8XX5 - chains C and A of the 9 polymer chains in the assembly; structure by electron microscopy, 2.40 A resolution.

== Chain C ==
Molecule: DNA-directed RNA polymerase RPB3-11 homolog
Organism: African swine fever virus
UniProtKB: A0A2X0RUE7 (A0A2X0RUE7_ASF); numbering as in UniProt (aligned over 1-359)
Chain sequence (359 residues; numbered 1 to 359; the number before each row is that of its first residue):
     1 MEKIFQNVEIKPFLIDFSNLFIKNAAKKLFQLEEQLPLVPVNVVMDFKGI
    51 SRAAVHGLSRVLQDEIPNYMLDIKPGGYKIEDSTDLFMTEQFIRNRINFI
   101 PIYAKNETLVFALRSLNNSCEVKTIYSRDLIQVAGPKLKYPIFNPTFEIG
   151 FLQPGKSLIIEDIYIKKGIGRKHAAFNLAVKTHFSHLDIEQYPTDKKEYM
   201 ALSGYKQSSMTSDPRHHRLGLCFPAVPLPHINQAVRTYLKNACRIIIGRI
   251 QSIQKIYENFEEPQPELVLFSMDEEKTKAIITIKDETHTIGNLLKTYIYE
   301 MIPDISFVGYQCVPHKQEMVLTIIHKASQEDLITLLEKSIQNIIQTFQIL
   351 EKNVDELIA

== Chain A ==
Molecule: DNA-directed RNA polymerase subunit
Organism: African swine fever virus
Notes: EC 2.7.7.6
UniProtKB: A0A3S7XUW7 (A0A3S7XUW7_ASF); numbering as in UniProt (aligned over 1-1440)
Chain sequence (1440 residues; each row starts with the number of its first residue):
     1 MEAGYAEIAAVQFNIAGDNDHKRQGVMEVTISNLFEGTLPAEGGIYDARM
    51 GTTDHHYKCITCSHQRKQCMGHPGILQMHAPVLQPLFIAEIRRWLRVICL
   101 NCGAPIVDLKRYEHLIRPKRLIEAASSQTEGKQCYVCKAVHPKIVKDSED
   151 YFTFWADQQGKIDKLYPQIIREIFSRVTYDTVVKLGRSKNSHPEKLVLKA
   201 IQIPPISIRPGIRLGIGSGPQSFHDINNVIQYLVRKNLLIPKDLQIVRGQ
   251 KIPLNIDRNLQTIQQLYYNFLLDSVSTTATQGGTGKRGIVMGARPAPSIM
   301 RRLPRKEGRIRKSLLGSQVWSISRSTICGNSDLHLDEVGYPISFARTLQV
   351 AETVQHYNINRLMPYFLNGKRQYPGCSRVYKQITQSVHDIEGLKQDFRLE
   401 VGDILYRDVVTGDVAFFNRQPSLERSSIGVHRIVVLENPKISTFQMNVSA
   451 CAWYNADFDGDQMNLWVPWSVMSRVEAELLCSVRNWFISTKSSGPVNGQV
   501 QDSTVGSFLLTRTNTPMGKNVMNKLHAMGLFQTTQTDPPCFANYSPTDLL
   551 DGKSVVSMLLRQTPINYQRAPTWYSEVYAPYMHYNKQDISTQIRNGELIE
   601 GVLDKKAVGAGSSGGIYHLISRRYGPQQALKMIFATQQLALNYVRNAGFT
   651 VSTADMLLTPEAHQEVQEIINELLLESEEINNRLLHGDIMPPIGLTTHDF
   701 YEKLQLNALKFPDRILKPIMNSINPETNGLFQMVATGAKGSNPNMIHIMA
   751 GIGQIEINTQRIQPQFSFGRTLVYYPRFALEAQAYGFICNSYIAGLTSPE
   801 FIFGEMNGRFDLINKALSTSSTGYANRKAIFGLQSCIVDYYRRVSIDTRL
   851 VQQLYGEDGLDARQLETVRFETIMLSDQELEDKFKYTGIQSPLFEEEFSR
   901 LKKDRDKYRQIFLNVENFNFSQLLTDVRQVPVNVASIVKNILLSSTSGVL
   951 PFDEKSILQKYAMVKTFCKNLPYVFINNIQERLQTPIPVYLKRAASLMRM
  1001 LIRIELATVKTLNITCEQMSAILDLIRLQYTQSLINYGEAVGILAAQSVS
  1051 EPLTQYMLDSHHRSVAGGTNKSGIVRPQEIFSAKPVEAEQSSEMLLRLKN
  1101 PEVETNKTYAQEIANSIELITFERLILQWHLLYETYSSTKKNVMYPDFAS
  1151 DVEWMTDFLENHPLLQPPEDIANWCIRLELNKTTMILKSISLESIINSLR
  1201 AKHPNTYIMHSVENTASGIPIIIRIYLRESAFRRSTNTRMATDEKIAVNV
  1251 VDKLLNSTIRGIPGIKNANVVKLMRHRVDAQGKLVRLDNIYAIKTNGTNI
  1301 FGAMLDDNIDPYTIVSSSIGDTMELYGIEAARQKIISEIRTVMGDKGPNH
  1351 RHLLMYADLMTRTGQVTSLEKAGLNAREPSNVLLRMALSSPVQVLTDAAV
  1401 DSAVNPIYGIAAPTLMGSVPRIGTMYSDIIMDEKYITENY
Unresolved in the structure: 212-224, 285-295, 1138-1142, 1234-1240
Metal / ion sites: Zn2+ site 1: Cys-59, Cys-62, Cys-69, His-72; Zn2+ site 2: Cys-99, Cys-102, Cys-134, Cys-137; Mg2+: Asp-457, Asp-459, Asp-461

== How chain C and chain A interact ==
Residue-residue contacts - 55 pairs, chain C then chain A:
  Tyr-192(C) with Met-517(A), hydrophobic
  Ala-201(C) with Thr-727(A)
  Leu-202(C) with Pro-516(A), hydrophobic
  Tyr-205(C) with Met-517(A)
  Lys-206(C) with Met-517(A)
  Gln-207(C) with Met-517(A)
  Ser-208(C) with Met-517(A)
  Ser-209(C) with His-526(A), hydrogen bond (backbone-side chain); Asn-646(A)
  Met-210(C) with Asn-520(A); Val-521(A); Met-522(A); Asn-523(A), hydrogen bond (backbone-backbone); His-526(A), hydrogen bond (backbone-side chain); Tyr-643(A), hydrophobic; Asn-646(A)
  Thr-211(C) with Val-521(A); Met-522(A); Asn-523(A); Leu-549(A)
  Lys-276(C) with Cys-540(A), hydrogen bond
  Lys-295(C) with Gln-532(A)
  Tyr-299(C) with Lys-524(A); Leu-525(A); Met-528(A), hydrophobic; Pro-546(A), hydrogen bond (side chain-backbone)
  Pro-303(C) with Lys-524(A), hydrogen bond (backbone-side chain); Pro-546(A), hydrophobic
  Asp-304(C) with Lys-524(A); Ala-542(A)
  Ile-305(C) with Lys-524(A), hydrogen bond (backbone-side chain); Phe-541(A); Ala-542(A)
  Ser-306(C) with Pro-539(A); Cys-540(A), hydrogen bond; Phe-541(A), hydrogen bond (backbone-backbone); Ala-542(A)
  Phe-307(C) with Met-528(A); Pro-538(A), hydrophobic
  Val-308(C) with Met-528(A)
  Gly-309(C) with Gln-532(A)
  Tyr-310(C) with Gln-532(A), hydrogen bond (backbone-side chain)
  Gln-311(C) with Gln-532(A), hydrogen bond (side chain-backbone); Thr-533(A); Gln-535(A), hydrogen bond
  Val-313(C) with Asp-332(A)
  Pro-314(C) with Asp-332(A)
  His-315(C) with Asn-330(A), hydrogen bond; Asp-332(A); Leu-333(A); Leu-436(A)
  Gln-317(C) with Glu-437(A); Asn-438(A)
  Ile-324(C) with Pro-538(A), hydrophobic
  Lys-326(C) with Ala-542(A)
Also at the interface, not in a pair above, chain C (31 interface residues in all): Arg-52, Ser-212, Lys-278
Also at the interface, not in a pair above, chain A (32 interface residues in all): Val-434, Phe-531, Tyr-544

== Overview ==
31 residues of chain C face 32 of chain A across their interface, with 13 hydrogen bonds. Polar contacts
include Ser-209(C)/His-526(A), Met-210(C)/His-526(A) and Lys-276(C)/Cys-540(A). The Zn2+ site 1 is built by
Cys-59(A), Cys-62(A), Cys-69(A) and His-72(A).
Here chain C is DNA-directed RNA polymerase RPB3-11 homolog and chain A is DNA-directed RNA polymerase
subunit, both from African swine fever virus. Entry 8XX5 (ASFV RNAP M1249L C-tail occupied complex1 (MCOC1))
was determined by electron microscopy together with 8Y0E, 8XX4, 8XXP, 8XXT and 8XY6 from the same study.
